Entry 8BFQ (X-ray diffraction, 1.86 A resolution); this record covers chains A and B.

[Chain A (and B)]
Molecule: 3C-like proteinase nsp5
Organism: Severe acute respiratory syndrome coronavirus 2
Notes: EC 3.4.22.69; chain B of this document is another copy of the same molecule, construct and numbering; everything in this record applies to it too
UniProtKB: P0DTD1 (R1AB_SARS2); residues 1-306 here correspond to UniProt positions 3264-3569 (UniProt number = residue number + 3263)
Amino-acid sequence (306 residues; each row starts with the number of its first residue):
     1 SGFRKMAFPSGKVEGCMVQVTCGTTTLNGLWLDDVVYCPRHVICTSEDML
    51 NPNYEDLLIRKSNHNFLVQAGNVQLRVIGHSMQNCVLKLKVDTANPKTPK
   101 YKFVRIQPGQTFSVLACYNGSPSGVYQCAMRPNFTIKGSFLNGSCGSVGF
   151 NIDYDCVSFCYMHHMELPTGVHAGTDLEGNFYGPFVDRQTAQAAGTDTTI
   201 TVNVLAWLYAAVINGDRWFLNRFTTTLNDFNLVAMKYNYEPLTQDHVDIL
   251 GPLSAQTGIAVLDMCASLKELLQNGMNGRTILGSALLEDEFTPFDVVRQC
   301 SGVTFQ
UniProt features mapped onto this chain:
  - active site: H41 (For 3CL-PRO activity), C145 (Nucleophile)
  - site: Q306 (Cleavage)
  - cross-link (Glycyl lysine isopeptide (Lys-Gly)): K5 (interchain with G-Cter in ubiquitin), K90 (interchain with G-Cter in ubiquitin)
What the authors report for this chain:
  - catalytic residues: H41 (from molecular simulation)

[How chain A and chain B interact]
Contacting residue pairs - 93 pairs, chain A then chain B:
  S1(A) - G138(B)
  S1(A) - S139(B)
  S1(A) - F140(B)  hydrogen bond (backbone-backbone)
  S1(A) - E166(B)  hydrogen bond
  S1(A) - G170(B)
  S1(A) - H172(B)  hydrogen bond (backbone-side chain)
  G2(A) - G138(B)
  G2(A) - S139(B)  hydrogen bond (backbone-side chain)
  F3(A) - G138(B)
  R4(A) - Y126(B)
  R4(A) - Q127(B)  hydrogen bond (side chain-backbone)
  R4(A) - K137(B)  hydrogen bond (side chain-backbone)
  R4(A) - E290(B)  salt bridge
  K5(A) - Y126(B)
  M6(A) - G124(B)
  M6(A) - V125(B)
  M6(A) - Y126(B)  hydrophobic
  A7(A) - G124(B)
  A7(A) - V125(B)  hydrogen bond (backbone-backbone)
  F8(A) - V125(B)
  P9(A) - S10(B)
  P9(A) - E14(B)
  P9(A) - P122(B)  hydrophobic
  P9(A) - S123(B)
  S10(A) - P9(B)
  S10(A) - S10(B)  hydrogen bond (side chain-backbone)
  S10(A) - E14(B)  hydrogen bond (backbone-side chain)
  G11(A) - G11(B)
  G11(A) - E14(B)  hydrogen bond (backbone-side chain)
  E14(A) - P9(B)
  E14(A) - S10(B)  hydrogen bond (side chain-backbone)
  E14(A) - G11(B)  hydrogen bond (side chain-backbone)
  Y118(A) - G302(B)
  Y118(A) - T304(B)
  S121(A) - T304(B)
  S121(A) - F305(B)
  S121(A) - Q306(B)  hydrogen bond (side chain-backbone)
  P122(A) - P9(B)  hydrophobic
  P122(A) - T304(B)
  P122(A) - F305(B)  hydrogen bond (backbone-backbone)
  P122(A) - Q306(B)
  S123(A) - P9(B)
  S123(A) - V303(B)  hydrogen bond (side chain-backbone)
  S123(A) - T304(B)
  S123(A) - F305(B)
  G124(A) - M6(B)
  G124(A) - A7(B)
  V125(A) - M6(B)
  V125(A) - A7(B)  hydrogen bond (backbone-backbone)
  V125(A) - F8(B)
  V125(A) - V125(B)  hydrophobic
  Y126(A) - R4(B)
  Y126(A) - K5(B)
  Y126(A) - M6(B)  hydrophobic
  Q127(A) - R4(B)  hydrogen bond (backbone-side chain)
  C128(A) - R4(B)
  K137(A) - R4(B)  hydrogen bond (backbone-side chain)
  G138(A) - S1(B)
  G138(A) - G2(B)
  G138(A) - F3(B)
  S139(A) - S1(B)
  S139(A) - G2(B)  hydrogen bond (side chain-backbone)
  S139(A) - R4(B)
  S139(A) - M6(B)
  S139(A) - Q299(B)  hydrogen bond
  F140(A) - S1(B)  hydrogen bond (backbone-backbone)
  L141(A) - Q299(B)
  L141(A) - C300(B)
  L141(A) - S301(B)
  L141(A) - G302(B)
  E166(A) - S1(B)  hydrogen bond
  G170(A) - S1(B)  hydrogen bond (backbone-side chain)
  H172(A) - S1(B)  hydrogen bond (side chain-backbone)
  G283(A) - L286(B)
  A285(A) - A285(B)  hydrophobic
  A285(A) - L286(B)  hydrophobic
  L286(A) - G283(B)
  L286(A) - A285(B)  hydrophobic
  E290(A) - R4(B)  salt bridge
  Q299(A) - S139(B)  hydrogen bond
  Q299(A) - L141(B)
  C300(A) - L141(B)
  S301(A) - L141(B)
  G302(A) - Y118(B)
  G302(A) - L141(B)
  V303(A) - S123(B)  hydrogen bond (backbone-side chain)
  T304(A) - Y118(B)
  T304(A) - S121(B)
  T304(A) - P122(B)
  F305(A) - S121(B)
  F305(A) - P122(B)  hydrogen bond (backbone-backbone)
  F305(A) - S123(B)
  Q306(A) - S121(B)  hydrogen bond (backbone-side chain)
Also at the interface, not in a pair above, chain A (44 interface residues in all): L115, T280, S284
Also at the interface, not in a pair above, chain B (44 interface residues in all): L115, A116, C128, T280

[Overview]
The chain A/chain B interface involves 44 residues from each chain, with 28 hydrogen bonds and 2 salt bridges.
Polar contacts include R4(A)-E290(B), S1(A)-E166(B) and S1(A)-H172(B). From UniProt: active-site residues
H41(A) and C145(A) on chain A. The paper reports the catalytic residue H41(A).
Chain A and chain B are both 3C-like proteinase nsp5 (Severe acute respiratory syndrome coronavirus 2); the
structure, Structure of the apo form of Mpro from SARS-CoV-2, was determined by X-ray diffraction together
with 8BFO, 8BGA and 8BGD from the same study.
